Entry 8W2O (electron microscopy, 3.49 A resolution); this record covers chains D and E of the 18 polymer chains in the assembly.

# Chain D
Protein: U1 small nuclear ribonucleoprotein component PRP42
From: Saccharomyces cerevisiae S288C
UniProtKB: Q03776 (PRP42_YEAST); numbering as in UniProt (aligned over 1-544)
Sequence (544 residues; each row starts with the number of its first residue):
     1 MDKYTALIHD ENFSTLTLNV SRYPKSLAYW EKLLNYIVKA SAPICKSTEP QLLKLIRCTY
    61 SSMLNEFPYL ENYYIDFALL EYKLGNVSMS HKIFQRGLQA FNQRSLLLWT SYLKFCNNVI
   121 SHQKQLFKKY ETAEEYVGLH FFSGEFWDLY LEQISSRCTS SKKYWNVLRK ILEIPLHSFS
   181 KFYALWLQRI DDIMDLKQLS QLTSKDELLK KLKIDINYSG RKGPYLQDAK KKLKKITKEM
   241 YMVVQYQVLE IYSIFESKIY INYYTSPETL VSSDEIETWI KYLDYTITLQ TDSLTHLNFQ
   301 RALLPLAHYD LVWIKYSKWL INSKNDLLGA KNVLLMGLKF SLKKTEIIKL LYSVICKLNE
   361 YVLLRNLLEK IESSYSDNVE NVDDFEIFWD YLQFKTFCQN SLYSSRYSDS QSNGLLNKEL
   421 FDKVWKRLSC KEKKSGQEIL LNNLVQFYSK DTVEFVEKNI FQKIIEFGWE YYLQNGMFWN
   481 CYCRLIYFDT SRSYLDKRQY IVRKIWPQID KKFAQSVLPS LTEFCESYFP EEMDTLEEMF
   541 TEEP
Disordered / not traced: 542-544
Curated features (UniProtKB/Swiss-Prot):
  - motif: Lys230 to Lys235 (Nuclear localization signal)

# Chain E
Protein: Pre-mRNA-processing factor 39
From: Saccharomyces cerevisiae S288C
UniProtKB: P39682 (PRP39_YEAST); the construct has insertions or renumbered stretches relative to UniProt, so the offset changes along the chain: 26-285 = UniProt 1-260; 288-629 = UniProt 288-629
Sequence (629 residues; row label = number of the first residue in the row; note: 2 numbers in that range are skipped by the numbering (no residue carries them; nothing is unmodelled there); a row labelled like 285A-285Z holds insertion residues (285A, then the next letters in order)):
    26 MPDETNFTIE DIEPRPDALR GLDTQFLQDN TALVQAYRGL DWSDISSLTQ MVDVIEQTVV
    86 KYGNPNDSIK LALETILWQI LRKYPLLFGF WKRFATIEYQ LFGLKKSIAV LATSVKWFPT
   146 SLELWCDYLN VLCVNNPNET DFIRNNFEIA KDLIGKQFLS HPFWDKFIEF EVGQKNWHNV
   206 QRIYEYIIEV PLHQYARFFT SYKKFLNEKN LKTTRNIDIV LRKTQTTVNE IWQFESKIKQ
   266 PFFNLGQVLN DDLENWSRYL
285A-285Z KFVTDPSKSLDKEFVMSVFDRCLIPC
  286A L
   288 YHENTWMMYI KWLTKKNISD EVVVDIYQKA NTFLPLDFKT LRYDFLRFLK RKYRSNNTLF
   348 NNIFNETVSR YLKIWPNDIL LMTEYLCMLK RHSFKNSLDQ SPKEILEKQT SFTKILETSI
   408 TNYINNQIDA KVHLQTLIND KNLSIVVVEL IKTTWLVLKN NMQTRKYFNL YQKNILIKNS
   468 VPFWLTYYKF EKSNVNFTKL NKFIRELGVE IYLPTTVMND ILTDYKTFYL THSNIVTYES
   528 SIIDSNTFDP ILYPELKMSN PKYDPVLNTT ANVDWHKKTE WKEAGHIGIT TERPQISNSI
   588 IECNSGTLIQ KPISLPNFRN LEKINQVKIN DLYTEEFLKE GK
Disordered / not traced: 26-42, 285A-285Z, 286A, 554-560, 628-629

# Chain D / chain E interface
Pairs across the interface - 110 pairs, chain D then chain E:
  Glu131(D) - Asn591(E)  hydrogen bond (backbone-side chain)
  Glu131(D) - Ser592(E)
  Glu131(D) - Gly593(E)
  Glu134(D) - Asn591(E)
  Glu134(D) - Ser592(E)  hydrogen bond (side chain-backbone)
  Tyr150(D) - Ser592(E)
  Lys163(D) - Ile596(E)
  Asn166(D) - Leu595(E)  hydrogen bond (side chain-backbone)
  Asn166(D) - Ile596(E)
  Asn166(D) - Ile600(E)
  Val167(D) - Ser592(E)
  Arg169(D) - Ile600(E)
  Arg169(D) - Ser601(E)  hydrogen bond (side chain-backbone)
  Lys170(D) - Ile587(E)
  Lys170(D) - Ile588(E)
  Lys170(D) - Cys590(E)
  Lys170(D) - Leu595(E)
  Glu173(D) - Ser586(E)
  Glu173(D) - Ile587(E)  hydrogen bond (side chain-backbone)
  Glu173(D) - Ile588(E)
  Ile174(D) - Ile588(E)  hydrophobic
  Thr203(D) - Ile600(E)
  Thr203(D) - Leu602(E)
  Ser204(D) - Pro599(E)
  Glu207(D) - Leu602(E)
  Lys211(D) - Leu602(E)
  Lys211(D) - Asn604(E)
  Leu212(D) - Leu602(E)  hydrophobic
  Glu239(D) - Phe605(E)
  Met240(D) - Pro603(E)  hydrophobic
  Met240(D) - Phe605(E)
  Met242(D) - Leu608(E)  hydrophobic
  Val243(D) - Phe605(E)  hydrophobic
  Val243(D) - Leu608(E)  hydrophobic
  Tyr246(D) - Thr578(E)
  Tyr246(D) - Pro581(E)
  Glu250(D) - His573(E)
  Glu250(D) - Arg580(E)  salt bridge
  Phe255(D) - Gly572(E)
  Tyr285(D) - Ala571(E)  hydrophobic
  Tyr285(D) - Gly572(E)
  Tyr285(D) - Arg580(E)
  Thr288(D) - Trp562(E)  hydrogen bond (backbone-side chain)
  Thr288(D) - Glu567(E)
  Thr288(D) - Trp568(E)
  Thr288(D) - Ala571(E)
  Leu289(D) - Trp568(E)
  Gln290(D) - Trp562(E)
  Asn322(D) - Leu543(E)
  Leu327(D) - Leu539(E)  hydrophobic
  Lys349(D) - Glu542(E)
  Leu350(D) - Glu542(E)
  Ser353(D) - Lys513(E)
  Ser353(D) - Ile538(E)
  Val354(D) - Leu539(E)  hydrophobic
  Cys356(D) - Tyr525(E)
  Cys356(D) - Ile538(E)  hydrophobic
  Lys357(D) - Tyr525(E)
  Lys357(D) - Asp536(E)
  Lys357(D) - Leu539(E)
  Tyr361(D) - Ile522(E)  hydrophobic
  Tyr361(D) - Tyr525(E)
  Trp389(D) - Thr514(E)
  Gln393(D) - Thr514(E)  hydrogen bond
  Gln393(D) - Leu517(E)
  Phe394(D) - Leu517(E)  hydrophobic
  Thr396(D) - Thr518(E)
  Phe397(D) - Leu517(E)
  Phe397(D) - Ser520(E)
  Phe397(D) - Asn521(E)
  Phe397(D) - Ile522(E)  hydrophobic
  Phe397(D) - Tyr525(E)  hydrophobic
  Asn400(D) - Thr518(E)
  Asn400(D) - Ser520(E)
  Ser401(D) - Asn521(E)
  Ser401(D) - Ile522(E)
  Gln411(D) - Val482(E)
  Gln411(D) - His519(E)
  Gly414(D) - Thr518(E)
  Asn443(D) - Thr514(E)
  Gln446(D) - Lys479(E)
  Gln446(D) - Phe515(E)
  Gln446(D) - His519(E)  hydrogen bond (backbone-side chain)
  Phe447(D) - His519(E)
  Tyr448(D) - Lys479(E)
  Tyr448(D) - Ser480(E)
  Tyr487(D) - Leu443(E)  hydrophobic
  Phe488(D) - Trp442(E)  hydrophobic
  Phe488(D) - Lys476(E)
  Thr490(D) - Lys446(E)
  Arg492(D) - Lys446(E)
  Tyr494(D) - Val444(E)
  Leu495(D) - Pro389(E)  hydrophobic
  Leu495(D) - Ile392(E)  hydrophobic
  Gln499(D) - Leu385(E)
  Arg503(D) - Leu385(E)
  Arg503(D) - Asp386(E)  salt bridge
  Glu526(D) - Lys337(E)  salt bridge
  Ser527(D) - Lys439(E)
  Tyr528(D) - Lys439(E)
  Tyr528(D) - Leu443(E)  hydrophobic
  Tyr528(D) - Lys476(E)  hydrogen bond
  Pro530(D) - Lys377(E)
  Pro530(D) - Arg378(E)
  Glu531(D) - Asn383(E)
  Asp534(D) - Arg378(E)  salt bridge
  Glu537(D) - Arg341(E)  salt bridge
  Glu537(D) - Arg378(E)  salt bridge
  Glu538(D) - Arg341(E)
  Thr541(D) - Arg341(E)
Also at the interface, not in a pair above, chain D (81 interface residues in all): Glu135, Leu139, Lys162, Leu202, Ile236, Gln247, Ile254, Lys281, Lys318, Ile321, Asn359, Ser412, Leu415, Arg498, Val502, Met533
Also at the interface, not in a pair above, chain E (72 interface residues in all): Arg338, Tyr340, Glu371, Cys374, Ser384, Asp511, Tyr516, Ile529, Tyr550, Gln582, Ile583, Lys598, Ile611

# Overview
Chain D and chain E form an interface of 81 and 72 residues respectively, with 9 hydrogen bonds and 6 salt
bridges. Polar pairs include Glu250(D)-Arg580(E), Arg503(D)-Asp386(E) and Glu526(D)-Lys337(E).
Chain D is U1 small nuclear ribonucleoprotein component PRP42 and chain E is Pre-mRNA-processing factor 39,
both from Saccharomyces cerevisiae S288C; the structure, Yeast U1 snRNP with humanized U1C Zinc-Finger domain,
was determined by electron microscopy.
